PDB entry 9E6C | electron microscopy, 3.04 A resolution | chains C and D of the 5 polymer chains in the assembly

Chain C (and D):
Protein: Chemotactile receptor CRT1
Organism: Octopus bimaculoides
Notes: chain D of this document is another copy of the same molecule, construct and numbering; everything in this record applies to it too
UniProtKB: A0A0L8FVQ9 (A0A0L8FVQ9_OCTBM); residues -19 to 379 here correspond to UniProt positions 1-399 (UniProt number = residue number + 20)
Chain sequence (410 residues; each row starts with the number of its first residue; numbers below 1 keep their minus sign (Met-19 is residue -19)):
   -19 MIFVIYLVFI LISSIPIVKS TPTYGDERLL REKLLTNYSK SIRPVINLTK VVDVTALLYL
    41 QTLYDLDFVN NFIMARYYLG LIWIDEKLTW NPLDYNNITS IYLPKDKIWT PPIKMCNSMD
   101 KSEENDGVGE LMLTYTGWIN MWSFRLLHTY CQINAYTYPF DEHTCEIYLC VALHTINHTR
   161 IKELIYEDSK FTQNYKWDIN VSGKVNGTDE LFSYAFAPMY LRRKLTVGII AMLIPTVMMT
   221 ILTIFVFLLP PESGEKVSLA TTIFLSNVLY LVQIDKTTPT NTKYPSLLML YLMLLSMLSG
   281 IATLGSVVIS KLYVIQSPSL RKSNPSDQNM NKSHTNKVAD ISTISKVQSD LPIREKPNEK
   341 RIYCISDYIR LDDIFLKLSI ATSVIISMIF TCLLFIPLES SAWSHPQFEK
Unresolved in the structure: -19 to 0, 293-390
Differences from the reference sequence: expression tag (380-390)
Cystine bridges: Cys96-Cys150, Cys131-Cys145
Covalent attachments: N-acetylglucosamine (NAG) linked to Asn27, Asn77, Asn180, Asn186
Residues lining bound ligands: A1BE4 (1-methyl-9H-pyrido[3,4-b]indole-3-carboxylic acid): Tyr39, Gln41, Tyr58, Trp122, Ser169
From the paper describing this entry:
  - binding site for A1BE4: Tyr58, Trp122, Ser169

Chain C / chain D interface:
Pairs across the interface (67; chain C residue first):
  Asn17(C) with Tyr4(D); Arg8(D), hydrogen bond
  Tyr18(C) with Tyr4(D)
  Ser19(C) with Tyr4(D), hydrogen bond (backbone-side chain); Arg8(D), hydrogen bond
  Ser21(C) with Arg11(D), hydrogen bond; Tyr82(D)
  Ile22(C) with Tyr4(D), hydrophobic; Glu7(D); Arg8(D); Arg11(D)
  Arg23(C) with Tyr4(D)
  Val25(C) with Tyr4(D)
  Ile26(C) with Thr3(D); Tyr4(D), hydrogen bond (backbone-backbone)
  Asn27(C) with Thr1(D); Pro2(D); Thr3(D)
  Leu28(C) with Pro2(D), hydrogen bond (backbone-backbone); Thr3(D); Glu7(D)
  Thr29(C) with Thr1(D)
  Lys67(C) with Tyr4(D)
  Lys94(C) with Glu104(D)
  Cys96(C) with Gln41(D), hydrogen bond (backbone-side chain); Phe124(D), hydrophobic
  Asn97(C) with Phe171(D)
  Ser98(C) with Arg56(D); Glu103(D)
  Met99(C) with Glu103(D); Leu126(D), hydrophobic
  Asp100(C) with Glu103(D), hydrogen bond (backbone-side chain)
  Tyr130(C) with Tyr44(D), hydrophobic
  Gln132(C) with Gln173(D); Asn174(D); Tyr175(D)
  Tyr148(C) with Phe171(D), hydrophobic
  Ala152(C) with Tyr58(D), hydrogen bond (backbone-side chain)
  Leu153(C) with Glu110(D); Leu111(D), hydrophobic; Trp122(D)
  His154(C) with Tyr82(D); Glu110(D), salt bridge
  Thr155(C) with Tyr82(D)
  His158(C) with Tyr82(D), hydrogen bond
  Thr241(C) with Leu239(D); Thr242(D)
  Phe244(C) with Met218(D), hydrophobic
  Leu245(C) with Thr242(D)
  Val248(C) with Tyr250(D), hydrophobic
  Leu251(C) with Pro215(D), hydrophobic
  Thr260(C) with Lys176(D)
  Asn261(C) with Asn174(D), hydrogen bond (side chain-backbone); Tyr175(D); Lys176(D)
  Thr262(C) with Tyr175(D)
  Lys263(C) with Tyr175(D)
  Pro265(C) with Val207(D), hydrophobic; Gly208(D)
  Met273(C) with Ile214(D), hydrophobic
  Gly280(C) with Met218(D)
  Leu284(C) with Ile221(D), hydrophobic; Phe225(D), hydrophobic
  Val287(C) with Phe225(D), hydrophobic; Leu229(D), hydrophobic
  Val288(C) with Phe225(D), hydrophobic
  Ser290(C) with Glu235(D), hydrogen bond
Other interface residues (no listed pair), chain C (46 interface residues in all): Pro24, Phe52, Val237, Thr283
Other interface residues (no listed pair), chain D (42 interface residues in all): Leu43, Ile78, Pro84, Met112, Ala211, Leu222

Summary:
Chain C and chain D form an interface of 46 and 42 residues respectively, with 12 hydrogen bonds and 1 salt
bridge. Among the polar pairs are His154(C)-Glu110(D), Asn17(C)-Arg8(D) and Ser19(C)-Tyr4(D). Ligands of chain
C: compound A1BE4. The paper reports a binding site for A1BE4 at Tyr58(C), Trp122(C) and Ser169(C).
Chain C and chain D are both Chemotactile receptor CRT1 (Octopus bimaculoides); the structure, Octopus sensory
receptor CRT1 in complex with H3C, was determined by electron microscopy together with 9E6B and 9E6D from the
same study.
